1K4S - chains B and A of the 4 polymer chains in the assembly; structure by X-ray diffraction, 3.20 A resolution.

# Chain B
Molecule: 10-nt DNA strand
Sequence (10 nucleotides; each row starts with the number of its first residue):
     1 AAAAAGACXX
Modified residues: 5IU (5-iodo-2'-deoxyuridine-5'-monophosphate) at position 9; 5IU (5-iodo-2'-deoxyuridine-5'-monophosphate) at position 10

# Chain A
Protein: DNA topoisomerase I
Organism: Homo sapiens
Notes: EC 5.99.1.2; fragment: Core Domain and C-Terminal Domain, Residues 174-765
UniProtKB: P11387 (TOP1_HUMAN); residues 174-765 here = UniProt positions 174-765
Amino-acid sequence (592 residues; each row starts with the number of its first residue):
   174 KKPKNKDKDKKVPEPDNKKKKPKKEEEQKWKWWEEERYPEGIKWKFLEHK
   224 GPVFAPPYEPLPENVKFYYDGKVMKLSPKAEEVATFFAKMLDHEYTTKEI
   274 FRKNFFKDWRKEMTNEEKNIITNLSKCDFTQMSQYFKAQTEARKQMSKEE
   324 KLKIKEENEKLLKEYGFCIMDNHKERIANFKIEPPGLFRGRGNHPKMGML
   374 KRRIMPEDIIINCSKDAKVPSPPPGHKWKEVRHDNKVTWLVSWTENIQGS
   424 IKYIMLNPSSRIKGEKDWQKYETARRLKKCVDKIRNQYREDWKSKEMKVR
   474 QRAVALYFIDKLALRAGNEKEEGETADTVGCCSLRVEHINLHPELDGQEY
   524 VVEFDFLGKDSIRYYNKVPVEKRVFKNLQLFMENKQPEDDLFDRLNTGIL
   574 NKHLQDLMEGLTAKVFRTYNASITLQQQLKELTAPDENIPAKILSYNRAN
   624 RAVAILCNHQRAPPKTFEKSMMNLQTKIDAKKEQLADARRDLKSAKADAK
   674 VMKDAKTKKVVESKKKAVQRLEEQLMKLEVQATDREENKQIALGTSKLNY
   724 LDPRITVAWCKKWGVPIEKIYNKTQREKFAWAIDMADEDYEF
Unresolved in the structure: 174-200, 633-707
Construct notes: modified residue (723)
Modified residues: Tyr-723 (o-phosphotyrosine; PTR)
Swiss-Prot annotation at these positions:
  - region (Interaction with DNA): Lys-425, Tyr-426, Arg-488 to Lys-493, Thr-585 to Lys-587
  - active site: Tyr-723 (O-(3'-phospho-DNA)-tyrosine intermediate)
  - site (Interaction with DNA): Arg-316, Arg-364, Trp-412, Lys-443, Thr-501, Lys-532, Asn-574, His-632, Lys-650
  - modified residue: Lys-280 (N6-acetyllysine), Ser-506 (Phosphoserine)
  - cross-link (Glycyl lysine isopeptide (Lys-Gly)): Lys-204 (interchain with G-Cter in SUMO2), Lys-336 (interchain with G-Cter in SUMO2), Lys-549 (interchain with G-Cter in SUMO2), Lys-642 (interchain with G-Cter in SUMO2), Lys-700 (interchain with G-Cter in SUMO2), Lys-712 (interchain with G-Cter in SUMO2)
Reported in the primary citation:
  - binding site for the 10-nt DNA strand (chain B): Tyr-723
  - binding site for the 22-nt DNA strand: Lys-374
  - binding site for the 12-nt DNA strand: Thr-718
  - catalytic residues: Lys-532 (citing earlier work)

# Chain B / chain A interface
Contacting residue pairs - 20 pairs, chain B then chain A:
  DG6(B) / Ile-424(A)  phosphate contact
  DG6(B) / Tyr-426(A)  sugar contact
  DA7(B) / Val-410(A)  sugar contact
  DA7(B) / Trp-412(A)  phosphate contact
  DA7(B) / Tyr-426(A)  hydrogen bond to the phosphate
  DC8(B) / Val-410(A)  phosphate contact
  DC8(B) / Thr-411(A)  hydrogen bond to the phosphate
  DC8(B) / Trp-412(A)  phosphate contact
  DC8(B) / Met-428(A)  sugar contact
  DC8(B) / Lys-436(A)  sugar contact
  DC8(B) / Lys-439(A)  hydrogen bond to the phosphate
  5IU_9(B) / Met-428(A)  base contact
  5IU_9(B) / Lys-436(A)  salt bridge to the phosphate
  5IU_9(B) / Lys-439(A)  sugar contact
  5IU_9(B) / Lys-587(A)  phosphate contact
  5IU_10(B) / Lys-443(A)  salt bridge to the phosphate
  5IU_10(B) / Lys-532(A)  base contact
  5IU_10(B) / Lys-587(A)  salt bridge to the phosphate
  5IU_10(B) / Asn-722(A)  hydrogen bond to the phosphate
  5IU_10(B) / Tyr-723(A)  covalent bond
Interface residues without a listed pair, chain A (14 interface residues in all): Lys-216

# Summary
5 residues of chain B and 14 residues of chain A are in contact; the contacts include 1 covalent bond, 4
hydrogen bonds and 3 salt bridges. Polar contacts include DA7(B)/Tyr-426(A), DC8(B)/Thr-411(A) and
DC8(B)/Lys-439(A). The paper reports the catalytic residue Lys-532(A); a binding site for the 10-nt DNA strand
(chain B) at Tyr-723(A).
Here chain B is a 10-nt DNA strand and chain A is DNA topoisomerase I (Homo sapiens). Entry 1K4S (Human DNA
topoisomerase I in covalent complex with a 22 base pair DNA duplex) was determined by X-ray diffraction (same
publication as 1K4T).
